Entry 4PMZ (X-ray diffraction, 1.40 A resolution); this record covers chain A.

== Chain A ==
Name: Xylanase
Source organism: Xanthomonas axonopodis pv. citri
UniProtKB: Q8PET6 (Q8PET6_XANAC); residue numbers follow UniProt; this construct covers 23-325
Amino-acid sequence (303 residues; numbered 23 to 325; the number before each row is that of its first residue):
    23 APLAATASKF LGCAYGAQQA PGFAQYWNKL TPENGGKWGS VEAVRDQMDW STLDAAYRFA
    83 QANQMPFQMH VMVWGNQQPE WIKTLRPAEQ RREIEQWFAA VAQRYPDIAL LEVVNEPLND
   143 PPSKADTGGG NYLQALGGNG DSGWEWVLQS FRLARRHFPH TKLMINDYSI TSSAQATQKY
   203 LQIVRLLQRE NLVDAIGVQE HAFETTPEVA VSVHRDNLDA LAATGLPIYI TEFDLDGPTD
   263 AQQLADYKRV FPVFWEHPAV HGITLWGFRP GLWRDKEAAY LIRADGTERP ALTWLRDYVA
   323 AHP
Ion coordination: Ca2+: E64, D68, E115, Q118

== Overview ==
E64, D68, E115 and Q118 form the Ca2+ site.
Chain A is Xylanase (Xanthomonas axonopodis pv. citri); the structure, Crystal structure of GH10
endo-b-1,4-xylanase (XynB) from Xanthomonas axonopodis pv citri complexed with xylobiose, was determined by
X-ray diffraction (same publication as 4PMU, 4PMX, 4PMY and 4PN2).
